PDB entry 1G0H | X-ray diffraction, 2.30 A resolution | chains A and B

== Chain A ==
Name: Inositol monophosphatase
From: Methanocaldococcus jannaschii
Notes: EC 3.1.3.25
UniProtKB: Q57573 (SUHB_METJA); residues 1-252 here = UniProt positions 1-252
Sequence (252 residues; each row starts with the number of its first residue):
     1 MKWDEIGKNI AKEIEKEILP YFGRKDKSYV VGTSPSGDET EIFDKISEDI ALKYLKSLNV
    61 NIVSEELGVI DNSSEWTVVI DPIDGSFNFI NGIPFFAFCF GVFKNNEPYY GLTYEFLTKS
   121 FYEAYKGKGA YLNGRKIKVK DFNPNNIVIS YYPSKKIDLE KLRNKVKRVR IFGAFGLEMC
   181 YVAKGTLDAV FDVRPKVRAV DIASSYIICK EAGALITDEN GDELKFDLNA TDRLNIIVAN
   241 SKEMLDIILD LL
Ion coordination: Ca2+ site 1: Glu65, Asp81, Asp84, Asp201 (together with D-myo-inositol-1-phosphate); Ca2+ site 2: Glu65, Asp81, Ile83 (together with D-myo-inositol-1-phosphate)
Small-molecule neighbours: D-myo-inositol-1-phosphate (IPD): Glu65, Asp81, Ile83, Asp84, Gly85, Ser86, Phe87, Tyr152, Gly173, Ala174, Phe175, Glu178, Arg194, Lys196, Asp201
UniProt features mapped onto this chain:
  - binding site (Mg(2+)): Glu65, Asp81, Ile83, Asp84, Asp201
  - binding site (substrate): Asp84 to Ser86, Arg170, Phe175, Arg194

== Chain B ==
Name: Inositol monophosphatase
From: Methanocaldococcus jannaschii
Notes: EC 3.1.3.25
UniProtKB: Q57573 (SUHB_METJA); residues 301-552 here correspond to UniProt positions 1-252 (UniProt number = residue number - 300)
Sequence (252 residues; row label = number of the first residue in the row):
   301 MKWDEIGKNI AKEIEKEILP YFGRKDKSYV VGTSPSGDET EIFDKISEDI ALKYLKSLNV
   361 NIVSEELGVI DNSSEWTVVI DPIDGSFNFI NGIPFFAFCF GVFKNNEPYY GLTYEFLTKS
   421 FYEAYKGKGA YLNGRKIKVK DFNPNNIVIS YYPSKKIDLE KLRNKVKRVR IFGAFGLEMC
   481 YVAKGTLDAV FDVRPKVRAV DIASSYIICK EAGALITDEN GDELKFDLNA TDRLNIIVAN
   541 SKEMLDIILD LL
Ion coordination: Ca2+ site 1: Glu365, Asp381, Ile383 (together with D-myo-inositol-1-phosphate); Ca2+ site 2: Glu365, Asp381, Asp384, Asp501 (together with D-myo-inositol-1-phosphate)
Small-molecule neighbours: D-myo-inositol-1-phosphate (IPD): Glu365, Asp381, Ile383, Asp384, Gly385, Ser386, Gly473, Ala474, Phe475, Arg494, Lys496, Arg498, Asp501
UniProt features mapped onto this chain:
  - binding site (Mg(2+)): Glu365, Asp381, Ile383, Asp384, Asp501
  - binding site (substrate): Asp384 to Ser386, Arg470, Phe475, Arg494

== Chain A / chain B interface ==
Pairs across the interface - 53 pairs, chain A then chain B:
  Arg24(A) - Arg435(B)
  Phe87(A) - Val448(B)  hydrophobic
  Phe87(A) - Arg468(B)
  Phe87(A) - Arg470(B)
  Asn88(A) - Arg470(B)  hydrogen bond
  Asn91(A) - Lys484(B)
  Asn91(A) - Thr486(B)  hydrogen bond (backbone-side chain)
  Gly92(A) - Tyr481(B)
  Gly92(A) - Lys484(B)  hydrogen bond (backbone-side chain)
  Ile93(A) - Phe472(B)  hydrophobic
  Ile93(A) - Tyr481(B)  hydrophobic
  Ile93(A) - Thr486(B)
  Pro94(A) - Pro394(B)
  Pro94(A) - Phe395(B)
  Pro94(A) - Glu415(B)
  Pro94(A) - Tyr481(B)
  Phe95(A) - Pro394(B)
  Phe95(A) - Phe395(B)  hydrophobic
  Phe95(A) - Phe472(B)  hydrophobic
  Glu115(A) - Pro394(B)
  Thr118(A) - Phe322(B)
  Arg135(A) - Arg324(B)
  Val148(A) - Phe387(B)  hydrophobic
  Tyr151(A) - Arg463(B)
  Pro153(A) - Arg463(B)
  Leu159(A) - Leu459(B)  hydrophobic
  Leu159(A) - Arg463(B)
  Glu160(A) - Lys455(B)
  Arg163(A) - Tyr451(B)
  Arg163(A) - Pro453(B)
  Arg163(A) - Ile471(B)
  Asn164(A) - Lys455(B)
  Arg168(A) - Phe387(B)
  Val169(A) - Ile471(B)
  Arg170(A) - Phe387(B)
  Arg170(A) - Asn388(B)  hydrogen bond
  Arg170(A) - Ile471(B)
  Arg170(A) - Phe472(B)  hydrogen bond (side chain-backbone)
  Arg170(A) - Gly473(B)
  Ile171(A) - Arg463(B)
  Ile171(A) - Val469(B)
  Ile171(A) - Arg470(B)
  Ile171(A) - Ile471(B)  hydrogen bond (backbone-backbone)
  Phe172(A) - Ile393(B)  hydrophobic
  Phe172(A) - Arg470(B)  hydrogen bond (backbone-side chain)
  Phe172(A) - Phe472(B)  hydrophobic
  Gly173(A) - Arg470(B)
  Tyr181(A) - Gly392(B)
  Tyr181(A) - Pro394(B)
  Lys184(A) - Asn391(B)
  Lys184(A) - Gly392(B)
  Thr186(A) - Asn391(B)  hydrogen bond (side chain-backbone)
  Thr186(A) - Ile393(B)
Also at the interface, not in a pair above, chain A (31 interface residues in all): Phe22, Asp26, Leu117, Lys155
Also at the interface, not in a pair above, chain B (29 interface residues in all): Thr418, Lys456, Glu460

== Summary ==
31 residues of chain A and 29 residues of chain B are in contact; the contacts include 8 hydrogen bonds. Among
the polar pairs are Asn88(A)-Arg470(B), Asn91(A)-Thr486(B) and Gly92(A)-Lys484(B). Bound to chain A:
D-myo-inositol-1-phosphate. Chain B binds D-myo-inositol-1-phosphate.
Both chains are Inositol monophosphatase (Methanocaldococcus jannaschii). Entry 1G0H (Crystal structure of
MJ0109 gene product inositol monophosphatase-fructose 1,6 bisphosphatase) was determined by X-ray diffraction,
deposited together with 1G0I.
